PDB entry 8VC3 | electron microscopy, 3.20 A resolution | chains A and B of the 5 polymer chains in the assembly

# Chain A
Protein: Kunitz-type serine protease inhibitor homolog alpha-dendrotoxin
Reference sequence: P00980 (VKTHA_DENAN); residue numbers follow UniProt; this construct covers 2-59
Amino-acid sequence (59 residues; row label = number of the first residue in the row):
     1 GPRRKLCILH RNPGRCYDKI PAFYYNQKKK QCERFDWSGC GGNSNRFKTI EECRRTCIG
Cystine bridges: Cys7-Cys57, Cys16-Cys40, Cys32-Cys53
Construct notes: expression tag (1)
Curated features (UniProtKB/Swiss-Prot):
  - site: Lys5 (May be the major determinant of the binding affinity for potassium channels), Leu9 (Important for binding to potassium channels), Lys19 (Not important for inhibition of potassium channels)

# Chain B
Protein: Potassium voltage-gated channel subfamily A member 2
Source organism: Rattus norvegicus
Reference sequence: P63142 (KCNA2_RAT); numbering as in UniProt (aligned over 1-499)
Amino-acid sequence (536 residues; numbered -36 to 499; the number before each row is that of its first residue; numbers below 1 keep their minus sign (Met-36 is residue -36)):
   -36 MSAWSHPQFE KGGGSGGGSG GSAWSHPQFE KLVPRGSMTV ATGDPVDEAA AHPGHPQDTY
    24 DPEADHECCE RVVINISGLR FETQLKTLAQ FPETLLGDPK KRMRYFDPLR NEYFFDRNRP
    84 SFDAILYYYQ SGGRLRRPVN VPLDIFSEEI RFYELGEEAM EMFREDEGYI KEEERPLPEN
   144 EFQRQVWLLF EYPESSGPAR IIAIVSVMVI LISIVSFCLE TLPIFRDENE DMHGSGVTFH
   204 TYSQSTIGYQ QSTSFTDPFF IVETLCIIWF SFEFLVRFFA CPSKAGFFTN IMNIIDIVAI
   264 IPYFITLGTE LAEKPEDAQQ GQQAMSLAIL RVIRLVRVFR IFKLSRHSKG LQILGQTLKA
   324 SMRELGLLIF FLFIGVILFS SAVYFAEADE RDSQFPSIPD AFWWAVVSMT TVGYGDMVPT
   384 TIGGKIVGSL CAIAGVLTIA LPVPVIVSNF NYFYHRETEG EEQAQYLQVT SCPKIPSSPD
   444 LKKSRSASTI SKSDYMEIQE GVNNSNEDFR EENLKTANCT LANTNYVNIT KMLTDV
Unresolved in the structure: -36 to 137, 193-205, 275-288, 422-499
Construct notes: initiating methionine (-36); expression tag (-35 to 0); conflict His15 (Leu in P63142), Ser198 (Gly in P63142), Gln207 (Asn in P63142)
Bound ions: K+ site 1: Thr374, Val375 (shared with 2 residues of chain C; 2 residues of chain D; 2 residues of chain E); K+ site 2: Gly376 (shared with 1 residue of chain C; 1 residue of chain D; 1 residue of chain E)

# How chain A and chain B interact
Residue-residue contacts (12; chain A residue first):
  Lys5(A) with Tyr377(B), hydrogen bond (side chain-backbone)
  Arg15(A) with Pro359(B); Asp363(B), salt bridge
  Trp37(A) with Arg354(B)
  Gly41(A) with Ser356(B), hydrogen bond (backbone-backbone); Gln357(B); Pro359(B)
  Gly42(A) with Gln357(B)
  Asn43(A) with Gln357(B); Asp379(B)
  Ser44(A) with Gln357(B)
  Arg46(A) with Asp355(B), salt bridge
Other interface residues (no listed pair), chain A (11 interface residues in all): Leu9, Gly39, Cys40
Other interface residues (no listed pair), chain B (10 interface residues in all): Gly376, Gly378
The authors on this interface:
  - interface residues, chain A: Lys5(A) (proposed by the authors, not directly observed)
  - interface residues, chain B: Gly376(B)

# Overview
The interface between chain A and chain B involves 11 residues on one side and 10 on the other, with 2
hydrogen bonds and 2 salt bridges. Polar contacts include Arg15(A)-Asp363(B), Arg46(A)-Asp355(B) and
Lys5(A)-Tyr377(B). The K+ site 1 is built by Thr374(B) and Val375(B). From the paper: interface residues
Lys5(A) and Gly376(B).
Chain A is Kunitz-type serine protease inhibitor homolog alpha-dendrotoxin and chain B is Potassium
voltage-gated channel subfamily A member 2 (Rattus norvegicus); the structure, Voltage gated potassium ion
channel Kv1.2 in complex with DTx, was determined by electron microscopy, deposited together with 8VC4, 8VC6
and 8VCH.
